Entry 3PPQ (X-ray diffraction, 1.91 A resolution); this record covers chain A.

[Chain A]
Molecule: Glycine betaine/carnitine/choline-binding protein
Source organism: Bacillus subtilis
UniProt: O32243 (OPUCC_BACSU); residues 1-303 here = UniProt positions 1-303
Chain sequence (311 residues; row label = number of the first residue in the row; numbers below 1 keep their minus sign (Met-7 is residue -7)):
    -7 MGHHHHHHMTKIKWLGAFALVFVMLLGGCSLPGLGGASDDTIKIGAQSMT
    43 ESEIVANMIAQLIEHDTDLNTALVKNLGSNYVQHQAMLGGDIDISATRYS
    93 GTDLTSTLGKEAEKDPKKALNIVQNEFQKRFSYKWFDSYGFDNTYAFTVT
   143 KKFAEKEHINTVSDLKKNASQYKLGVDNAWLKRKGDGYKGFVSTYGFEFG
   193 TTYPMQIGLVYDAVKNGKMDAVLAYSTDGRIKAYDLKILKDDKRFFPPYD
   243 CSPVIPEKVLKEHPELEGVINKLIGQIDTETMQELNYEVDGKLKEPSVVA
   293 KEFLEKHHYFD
Not modelled in the structure: -7 to 32
Construct notes: expression tag (-7 to 0)
Small-molecule neighbours: choline ion (CHT): Gln39, Met41, Tyr91, Thr94, Asn135, Thr136, Tyr137, Tyr217, Tyr241
Swiss-Prot annotation at these positions:
  - lipidation: Cys21 (N-palmitoyl cysteine)
Reported in the primary citation:
  - binding site for choline ion: Asn135
  - specificity-determining residues: Thr94

[Overview]
Ligands of chain A: choline ion. The paper reports a binding site for choline ion at Asn135; the specificity
determinant Thr94.
Chain A is Glycine betaine/carnitine/choline-binding protein (Bacillus subtilis); the structure, Structures of
the substrate-binding protein provide insights into the multiple compatible solutes binding specificities of
Bacillus ..., was determined by X-ray diffraction (same publication as 3PPN, 3PPO, 3PPP and 3PPR).
